PDB entry 2R0Q | X-ray diffraction, 3.20 A resolution | chains H and E of the 8 polymer chains in the assembly

# Chain H
Molecule: 31-nt DNA strand
Sequence (31 nucleotides; each row starts with the number of its first residue):
    32 TAAATTAATA TACACCCTAA TCATACGTTT A

# Chain E
Name: Putative transposon Tn552 DNA-invertase bin3
From: Staphylococcus aureus
Reference sequence: P20384 (BIN3_STAAU); residue numbers follow UniProt; this construct covers 1-202
Sequence (209 residues; row label = number of the first residue in the row):
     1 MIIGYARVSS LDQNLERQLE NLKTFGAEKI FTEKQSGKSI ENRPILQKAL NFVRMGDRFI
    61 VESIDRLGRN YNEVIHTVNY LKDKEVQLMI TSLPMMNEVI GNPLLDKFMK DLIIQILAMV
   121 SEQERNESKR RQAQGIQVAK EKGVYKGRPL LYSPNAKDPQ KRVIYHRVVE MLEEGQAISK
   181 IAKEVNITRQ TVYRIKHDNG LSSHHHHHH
Unresolved in the structure: 35-41, 201-209
Construct notes: expression tag (203-209)
UniProt features mapped onto this chain:
  - active site: Ser-9 (O-(5'-phospho-DNA)-serine intermediate)
Reported in the primary citation:
  - catalytic residues: Ser-9 (citing earlier work)
  - self-association interface (contacts with another copy of this molecule): Arg-54, Gln-160
  - mutagenesis - R54E (1000-fold): decreased catalytic activity on recombination
  - mutagenesis - I100T: increased catalytic activity on isolated site Is (citing earlier work)
  - mutagenesis - T77I: increased catalytic activity on site I x site I substrates
  - mutagenesis - R54E/T77I: decreased catalytic activity on res x res recombination
  - mutagenesis - I164T (750-fold): decreased catalytic activity
  - mutagenesis - I100T/S153T/H166R: increased catalytic activity on res x res recombination

# Chain H / chain E interface
Residue-residue contacts (29; chain H residue first):
  DC46(H) with Lys-129(E), sugar contact; Gln-132(E), hydrogen bond to the base
  DC47(H) with Gln-132(E), sugar contact; Ile-136(E), sugar contact; Tyr-145(E), base contact
  DC48(H) with Tyr-145(E), sugar contact
  DT49(H) with Lys-140(E), salt bridge to the phosphate; Tyr-145(E), sugar contact; Gly-147(E), hydrogen bond to the sugar; Arg-148(E), hydrogen bond to the base
  DA50(H) with Lys-146(E), sugar contact; Gly-147(E), sugar contact; Arg-148(E), base contact
  DA51(H) with Arg-148(E), hydrogen bond to the base; Leu-150(E), phosphate contact; Leu-151(E), phosphate contact
  DT52(H) with Arg-148(E), hydrogen bond to the sugar; Leu-150(E), phosphate contact; Leu-151(E), hydrogen bond to the phosphate; Tyr-152(E), hydrogen bond to the phosphate; Thr-191(E), sugar contact; Arg-194(E), salt bridge to the phosphate
  DC53(H) with Tyr-152(E), phosphate contact; Asn-186(E), phosphate contact; Ile-187(E), phosphate contact; Thr-188(E), hydrogen bond to the phosphate; Gln-190(E), hydrogen bond to the base; Thr-191(E), hydrogen bond to the phosphate
  DA54(H) with Gln-190(E), base contact
Also at the interface, not in a pair above, chain H (11 interface residues in all): DA45, DA56
Also at the interface, not in a pair above, chain E (19 interface residues in all): Pro-149, Arg-189

# Overview
The interface between chain H and chain E involves 11 residues on one side and 19 on the other, with 10
hydrogen bonds and 2 salt bridges. Among the polar pairs are DC46(H)/Gln-132(E), DT49(H)/Arg-148(E) and
DA51(H)/Arg-148(E). From the paper: the catalytic residue Ser-9(E); R54E of chain E reduces catalytic activity
on recombination; 6 substitutions were tested in all.
Here chain H is a 31-nt DNA strand and chain E is Putative transposon Tn552 DNA-invertase bin3 (Staphylococcus
aureus). Entry 2R0Q (Crystal structure of a serine recombinase- DNA regulatory complex) was determined by
X-ray diffraction.
